5WSY - chains A and B; structure by X-ray diffraction, 2.00 A resolution.

== Chain A (and B) ==
Protein: Uncharacterized protein
Organism: Streptomyces avermitilis (strain ATCC 31267 / DSM 46492 / JCM 5070 / NBRC 14893 / NCIMB 12804 / NRRL 8165 / MA-4680)
Notes: chain B of this document is another copy of the same molecule, construct and numbering; everything in this record applies to it too
UniProt: Q79ZR9 (Q79ZR9_STRAW); numbering as in UniProt (aligned over 1-172)
Sequence (173 residues; numbered 0 to 172; the number before each row is that of its first residue; numbering starts at 0):
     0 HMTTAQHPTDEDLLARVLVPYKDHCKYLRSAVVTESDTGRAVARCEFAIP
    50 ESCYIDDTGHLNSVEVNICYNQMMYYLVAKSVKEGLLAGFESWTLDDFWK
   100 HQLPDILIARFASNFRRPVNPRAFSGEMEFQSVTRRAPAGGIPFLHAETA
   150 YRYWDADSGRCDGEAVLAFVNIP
Unresolved in the structure: 0, 36-39, 137-142, 172 (chain B: 0-1, 35-37, 140-141, 172)
Differences from the reference sequence: expression tag (0)
Residues lining bound ligands:
  - 7UC ((3R)-3-(2-hydroxy-2-oxoethylamino)butanoic acid), molecule 1: Y20, N70, M73, Y74, I105, L106, I107
  - 7UC, molecule 2: Y53, I54, T57, H59, N61, S62, V63
What the authors report for this chain:
  - conformationally variable residues (helix shift, order/disorder transition, side-chain flip): Y20, Y53 to N61, Y74, L94 to P103
  - binding site for 7UC: Y20, Y53, I54, H59, N61, S62, N70, M73, Y74, I107
  - mutagenesis - Y20F, Y53F, N61A, N70A, Y74F: decreased catalytic activity
  - mutagenesis - H59A, H59N, H59Q: abolished catalytic activity on CMABA-NAC
  - catalytic residues: Y20, Y53, H59, N61, S62, N70, Y74 (proposed by the authors, not directly observed)
  - specificity-determining residues: M73 (proposed by the authors, not directly observed)
  - mutagenesis - S62A: unchanged catalytic activity

== Interface between chain A and chain B ==
Pairs across the interface (60):
  P19(A) with I54(B); D55(B), hydrogen bond (backbone-backbone)
  Y20(A) with Y53(B); I54(B)
  K21(A) with C52(B); Y53(B), hydrogen bond (backbone-backbone); I54(B); D55(B), salt bridge
  C24(A) with Y53(B), hydrophobic
  C52(A) with K21(B); C52(B), hydrophobic; Y53(B), hydrophobic
  Y53(A) with Y20(B); K21(B), hydrogen bond (backbone-backbone); C24(B), hydrophobic; C52(B), hydrophobic
  I54(A) with P19(B); Y20(B), hydrophobic; L102(B), hydrophobic
  D55(A) with P19(B), hydrogen bond (backbone-backbone); K21(B), salt bridge
  D56(A) with L102(B)
  T57(A) with L102(B); P103(B)
  H59(A) with L102(B); P103(B); L106(B)
  S62(A) with N66(B), hydrogen bond; I107(B)
  V63(A) with V63(B), hydrophobic; N66(B), hydrogen bond (backbone-side chain); I67(B), hydrophobic; N70(B)
  N66(A) with S62(B), hydrogen bond; V63(B), hydrogen bond (side chain-backbone)
  I67(A) with V63(B), hydrophobic
  N70(A) with V63(B)
  L102(A) with I54(B), hydrophobic; D56(B); T57(B); H59(B)
  P103(A) with T57(B); H59(B)
  L106(A) with H59(B)
  I107(A) with S62(B); F114(B)
  A108(A) with N113(B); F114(B), hydrogen bond (backbone-backbone)
  R109(A) with S112(B); N113(B)
  F110(A) with F110(B); A111(B); S112(B), hydrogen bond (backbone-backbone)
  A111(A) with F110(B)
  S112(A) with R109(B); F110(B), hydrogen bond (backbone-backbone)
  N113(A) with A108(B); R109(B)
  F114(A) with I107(B); A108(B), hydrogen bond (backbone-backbone)
Interface residues without a listed pair, chain A (29 interface residues in all): H23, S51
Interface residues without a listed pair, chain B (30 interface residues in all): V18, H23, S51
The authors on this interface:
  - specific contacts: L102(A)-I54(B) (hydrophobic contact), L102(A)-T57(B) (hydrophobic contact)

== Overview ==
The interface between chain A and chain B involves 29 residues on one side and 30 on the other; the contacts
include 12 hydrogen bonds and 2 salt bridges. Among the polar pairs are K21(A)-D55(B), S62(A)-N66(B) and
V63(A)-N66(B). The authors report hydrophobic contacts between L102(A) and I54(B) and L102(A) and T57(B). The
paper reports catalytic residues Y20(A), Y53(A) and H59(A) among others; Y20F, Y53F and N61A of chain A, among
others, reduce catalytic activity; 9 substitutions were tested in all.
Both chains are Uncharacterized protein (Streptomyces avermitilis (strain ATCC 31267 / DSM 46492 / JCM 5070 /
NBRC 14893 / NCIMB 12804 / NRRL 8165 / MA-4680)). Entry 5WSY (The complex structure of SAV606 with
N-carboxymethyl-3-aminobutyrate) was determined by X-ray diffraction together with 5WSX from the same study.
